3SRZ - chain A; structure by X-ray diffraction, 2.58 A resolution.

# Chain A
Name: Toxin A
Organism: Clostridium difficile
Notes: EC 2.4.1.-; fragment: glucosyltransferase domain
Reference sequence: Q189K5 (Q189K5_CLOD6); residue numbers follow UniProt; this construct covers 1-542
Sequence (555 residues; row label = number of the first residue in the row):
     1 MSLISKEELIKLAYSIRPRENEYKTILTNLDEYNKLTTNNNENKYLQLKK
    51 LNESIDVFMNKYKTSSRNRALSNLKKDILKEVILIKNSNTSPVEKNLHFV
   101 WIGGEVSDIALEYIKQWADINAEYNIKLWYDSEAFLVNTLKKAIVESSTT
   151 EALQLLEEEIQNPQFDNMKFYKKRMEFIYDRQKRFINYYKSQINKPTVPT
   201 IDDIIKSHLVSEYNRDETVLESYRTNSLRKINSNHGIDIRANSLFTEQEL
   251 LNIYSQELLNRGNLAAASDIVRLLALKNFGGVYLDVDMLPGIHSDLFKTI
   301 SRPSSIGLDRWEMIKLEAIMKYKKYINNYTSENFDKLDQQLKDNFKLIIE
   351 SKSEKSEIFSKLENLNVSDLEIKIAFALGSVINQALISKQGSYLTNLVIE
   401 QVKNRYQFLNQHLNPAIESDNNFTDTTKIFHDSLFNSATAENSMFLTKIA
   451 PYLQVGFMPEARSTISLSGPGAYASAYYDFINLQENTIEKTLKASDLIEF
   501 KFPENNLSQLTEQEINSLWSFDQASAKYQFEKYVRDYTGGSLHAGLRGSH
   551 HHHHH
Not modelled in the structure: 1, 539-555
Construct notes: expression tag (543-555)
Metal / ion sites: Mn2+: D287, E514 (together with uridine-5'-diphosphate-glucose)
Small-molecule neighbours: uridine-5'-diphosphate-glucose (UPG): V100, W101, I102, N138, L264, A265, S268, D269, R272, Y283, D285, V286, D287, I382, N383, Q384, T464, G469, P470, E514, N516, S517, L518, W519
What the authors report for this chain:
  - conformationally variable residues (loop rearrangement): N516 to D522
  - binding site for uridine-5'-diphosphate-glucose: S517, W519
  - mutagenesis - K448E, G471E: decreased catalytic activity

# In short
Ligands of chain A: uridine-5'-diphosphate-glucose. D287 and E514 coordinate Mn2+. From the paper: a binding
site for uridine-5'-diphosphate-glucose at S517 and W519; K448E and G471E reduce catalytic activity.
Chain A is Toxin A (Clostridium difficile); the structure, Clostridium difficile toxin A (TcdA)
glucolsyltransferase domain bound to UDP-glucose, was determined by X-ray diffraction together with 3SS1 from
the same study.
